Entry 4GSZ (X-ray diffraction, 2.20 A resolution); this record covers chain A.

[Chain A]
Protein: Arginase-1
From: Homo sapiens
Notes: EC 3.5.3.1; fragment: human arginase i
Reference sequence: P05089 (ARGI1_HUMAN); residue numbers follow UniProt; this construct covers 1-322
Chain sequence (322 residues; each row starts with the number of its first residue):
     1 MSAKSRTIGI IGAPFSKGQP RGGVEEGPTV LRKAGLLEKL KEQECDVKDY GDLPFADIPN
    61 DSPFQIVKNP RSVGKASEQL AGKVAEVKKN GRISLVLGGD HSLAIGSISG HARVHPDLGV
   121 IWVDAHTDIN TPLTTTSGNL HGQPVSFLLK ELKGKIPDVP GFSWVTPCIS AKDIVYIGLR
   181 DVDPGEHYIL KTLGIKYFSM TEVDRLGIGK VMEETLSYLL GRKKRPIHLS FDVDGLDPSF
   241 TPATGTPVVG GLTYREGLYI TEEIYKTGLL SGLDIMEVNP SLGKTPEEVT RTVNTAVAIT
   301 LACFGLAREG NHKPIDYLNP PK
Disordered / not traced: 1-4, 318-322
Metal / ion sites: Zn2+ site 1: His101, Asp124, Asp128, Asp232 (together with 2(S)-amino-6-boronohexanoic acid); Zn2+ site 2: His115, Asp117; Zn2+ site 3: Asp124, His126, Asp232, Asp234 (together with 2(S)-amino-6-boronohexanoic acid); Zn2+ site 4: His141, Glu277 (together with 2(S)-amino-6-boronohexanoic acid)
Ligand contacts: 2(S)-amino-6-boronohexanoic acid (ABH): His101, Asp124, His126, Asp128, Asn130, Thr135, Ser137, His141, Gly142, Asp183, Glu186, Asp232, Asp234, Thr246, Glu277
From the paper describing this entry:
  - Zn2+ coordination: His115, Asp117, His141, Glu277, His312
  - catalytic residues: His141 (citing earlier work)

[Overview]
Bound to chain A: 2(S)-amino-6-boronohexanoic acid. The Zn2+ site 1 is built by His101, Asp124, Asp128 and
Asp232. His115 and Asp117 form the Zn2+ site 2. From the paper: the catalytic residue His141; Zn2+
coordination by His115, Asp117 and His141 among others.
Chain A is Arginase-1 (Homo sapiens); the structure, Crystal Structure of the Zn2+5-Human Arginase I-ABH
Complex, was determined by X-ray diffraction, deposited together with 4GSM, 4GSV, 4GWC and 4GWD.
